3J9V - chains M and Q of the 28 polymer chains in the assembly; structure by electron microscopy, 8.30 A resolution (very low resolution: no residue pairs are listed; an interface is given only as per-side residue counts).

[Chain M]
Name: V-type proton ATPase subunit D
Source organism: Saccharomyces cerevisiae
UniProt: P32610 (VATD_YEAST); numbering as in UniProt (aligned over 1-256)
Sequence (256 residues; each row starts with the number of its first residue):
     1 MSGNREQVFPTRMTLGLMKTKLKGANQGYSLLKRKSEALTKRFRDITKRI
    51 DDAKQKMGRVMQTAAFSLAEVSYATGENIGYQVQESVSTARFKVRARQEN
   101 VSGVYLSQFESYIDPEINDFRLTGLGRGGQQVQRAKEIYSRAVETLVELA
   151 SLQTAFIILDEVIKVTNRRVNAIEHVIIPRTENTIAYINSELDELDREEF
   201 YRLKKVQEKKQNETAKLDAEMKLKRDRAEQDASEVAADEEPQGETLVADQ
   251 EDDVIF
Unresolved in the structure: 1-7, 218-256

[Chain Q]
Name: V-type proton ATPase subunit d
Source organism: Saccharomyces cerevisiae
UniProt: P32366 (VA0D_YEAST); residue numbers follow UniProt; this construct covers 1-345
Sequence (345 residues; row label = number of the first residue in the row):
     1 MEGVYFNIDNGFIEGVVRGYRNGLLSNNQYINLTQCDTLEDLKLQLSSTD
    51 YGNFLSSVSSESLTTSLIQEYASSKLYHEFNYIRDQSSGSTRKFMDYITY
   101 GYMIDNVALMITGTIHDRDKGEILQRCHPLGWFDTLPTLSVATDLESLYE
   151 TVLVDTPLAPYFKNCFDTAEELDDMNIEIIRNKLYKAYLEDFYNFVTEEI
   201 PEPAKECMQTLLGFEADRRSINIALNSLQSSDIDPDLKSDLLPNIGKLYP
   251 LATFHLAQAQDFEGVRAALANVYEYRGFLETGNLEDHFYQLEMELCRDAF
   301 TQQFAISTVWAWMKSKEQEVRNITWIAECIAQNQRERINNYISVY

[Chain M / chain Q interface]
At this resolution (8 A) residue pairs are not listed: 31 residues of chain M and 54 of chain Q lie at the interface.

[Summary]
Chain M and chain Q form an interface of 31 and 54 residues respectively.
Here chain M is V-type proton ATPase subunit D and chain Q is V-type proton ATPase subunit d, both from
Saccharomyces cerevisiae. Entry 3J9V (Yeast V-ATPase state 3) was determined by electron microscopy, deposited
together with 3J9T and 3J9U.
